PDB entry 3SUV | X-ray diffraction, 1.60 A resolution | chain A

[Chain A]
Protein: Beta-hexosaminidase
Notes: EC 3.2.1.52
UniProtKB: D0VX21 (D0VX21_PAESP); residues -2 to 502 here correspond to UniProt positions 1-505 (UniProt number = residue number + 3)
Chain sequence (525 residues; numbered -22 to 502; the number before each row is that of its first residue; numbers below 1 keep their minus sign (Met-22 is residue -22)):
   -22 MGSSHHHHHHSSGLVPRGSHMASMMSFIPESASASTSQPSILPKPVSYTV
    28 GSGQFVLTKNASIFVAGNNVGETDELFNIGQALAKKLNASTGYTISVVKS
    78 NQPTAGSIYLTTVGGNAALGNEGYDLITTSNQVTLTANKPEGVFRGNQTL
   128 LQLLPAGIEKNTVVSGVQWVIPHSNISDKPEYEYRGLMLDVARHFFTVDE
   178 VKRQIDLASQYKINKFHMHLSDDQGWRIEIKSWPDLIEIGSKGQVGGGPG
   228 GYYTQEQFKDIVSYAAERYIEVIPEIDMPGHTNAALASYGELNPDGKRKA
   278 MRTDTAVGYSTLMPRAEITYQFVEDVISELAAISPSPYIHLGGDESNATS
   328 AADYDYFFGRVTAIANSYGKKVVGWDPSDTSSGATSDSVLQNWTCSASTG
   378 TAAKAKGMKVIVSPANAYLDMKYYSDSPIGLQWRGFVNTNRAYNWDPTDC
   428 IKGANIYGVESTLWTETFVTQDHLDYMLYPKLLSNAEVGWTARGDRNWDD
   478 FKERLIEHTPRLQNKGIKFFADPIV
Disordered / not traced: -22 to -17, -1 to 13
Differences from the reference sequence: expression tag (-22 to -3)
Residues lining bound ligands: 2-acetamido-1,2-dideoxynojirmycin (NOK): Arg170, Asp199, His258, Val284, Asp321, Glu322, Trp352, Trp370, Tyr395, Leu408, Trp410, Trp441, Glu443

[Summary]
Ligands of chain A: 2-acetamido-1,2-dideoxynojirmycin.
Chain A is Beta-hexosaminidase; the structure, Crystal structure of beta-hexosaminidase from Paenibacillus sp.
TS12 in complex with NHAc-DNJ, was determined by X-ray diffraction (same publication as 3SUR, 3SUS, 3SUT, 3SUU
and 3SUW).
